PDB entry 7JSX | electron microscopy, 2.06 A resolution | chains A and E of the 24 polymer chains in the assembly

# Chain A (and E)
Molecule: Ribulose bisphosphate carboxylase large chain
Source organism: Chlamydomonas reinhardtii
Notes: EC 4.1.1.39; chain E of this document is another copy of the same molecule, construct and numbering; everything in this record applies to it too
Reference sequence: A0A218N8A3 (A0A218N8A3_CHLRE); residue numbers follow UniProt; this construct covers 1-475
Chain sequence (475 residues; numbered 1 to 475; the number before each row is that of its first residue):
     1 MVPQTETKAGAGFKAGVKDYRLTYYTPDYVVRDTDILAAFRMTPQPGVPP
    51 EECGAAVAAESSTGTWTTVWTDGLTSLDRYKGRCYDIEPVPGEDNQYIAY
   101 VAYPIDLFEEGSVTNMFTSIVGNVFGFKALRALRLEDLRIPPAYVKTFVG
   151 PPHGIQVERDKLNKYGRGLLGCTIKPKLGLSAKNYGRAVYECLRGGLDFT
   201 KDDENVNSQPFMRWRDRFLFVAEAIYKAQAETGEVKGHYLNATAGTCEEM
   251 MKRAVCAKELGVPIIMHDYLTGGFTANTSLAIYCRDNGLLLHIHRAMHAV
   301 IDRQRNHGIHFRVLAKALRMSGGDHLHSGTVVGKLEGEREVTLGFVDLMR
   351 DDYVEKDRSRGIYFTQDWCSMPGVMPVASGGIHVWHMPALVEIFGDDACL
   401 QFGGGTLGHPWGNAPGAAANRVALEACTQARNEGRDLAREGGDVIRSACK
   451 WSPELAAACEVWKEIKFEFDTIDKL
Not modelled in the structure: 1-17, 462-475
Modified / non-standard residues: C256 (S-methylcysteine; SMC)

# Interface between chain A and chain E
Pairs across the interface (17; chain A residue first):
  S181(A) - Q156(E)
  K183(A) - D160(E)
  K183(A) - Y165(E)  hydrogen bond
  P210(A) - K146(E)
  P210(A) - S370(E)
  R213(A) - R285(E)
  R215(A) - R285(E)
  R215(A) - D286(E)  hydrogen bond (side chain-backbone)
  R215(A) - N287(E)  hydrogen bond (side chain-backbone)
  R215(A) - G288(E)
  D216(A) - H153(E)  salt bridge
  D216(A) - V157(E)
  D216(A) - K161(E)  salt bridge
  L219(A) - K161(E)
  F220(A) - D160(E)
  F220(A) - K161(E)
  K252(A) - D286(E)  salt bridge
Other interface residues (no listed pair), chain E (13 interface residues in all): N163

# Summary
Chain A and chain E form an interface of 9 and 13 residues respectively, with 3 hydrogen bonds and 3 salt
bridges. Among the polar pairs are D216(A)-H153(E), D216(A)-K161(E) and K252(A)-D286(E).
Both chains are Ribulose bisphosphate carboxylase large chain (Chlamydomonas reinhardtii). Entry 7JSX
(EPYC1(106-135) peptide-bound Rubisco) was determined by electron microscopy, deposited together with 7JFO and
7JN4.
